PDB entry 3V0C | X-ray diffraction, 4.30 A resolution (low resolution: residue-level contacts below are approximate; hydrogen-bond / salt-bridge calls are withheld) | chain A

== Chain A ==
Protein: BoNT/A
Organism: Clostridium botulinum
Notes: fragment: Inactive full length BoNT/A1
Reference sequence: Q7B8V4 (Q7B8V4_CLOBO); numbering as in UniProt (aligned over 1-1296)
Chain sequence (1312 residues; numbered 1 to 1312; the number before each row is that of its first residue):
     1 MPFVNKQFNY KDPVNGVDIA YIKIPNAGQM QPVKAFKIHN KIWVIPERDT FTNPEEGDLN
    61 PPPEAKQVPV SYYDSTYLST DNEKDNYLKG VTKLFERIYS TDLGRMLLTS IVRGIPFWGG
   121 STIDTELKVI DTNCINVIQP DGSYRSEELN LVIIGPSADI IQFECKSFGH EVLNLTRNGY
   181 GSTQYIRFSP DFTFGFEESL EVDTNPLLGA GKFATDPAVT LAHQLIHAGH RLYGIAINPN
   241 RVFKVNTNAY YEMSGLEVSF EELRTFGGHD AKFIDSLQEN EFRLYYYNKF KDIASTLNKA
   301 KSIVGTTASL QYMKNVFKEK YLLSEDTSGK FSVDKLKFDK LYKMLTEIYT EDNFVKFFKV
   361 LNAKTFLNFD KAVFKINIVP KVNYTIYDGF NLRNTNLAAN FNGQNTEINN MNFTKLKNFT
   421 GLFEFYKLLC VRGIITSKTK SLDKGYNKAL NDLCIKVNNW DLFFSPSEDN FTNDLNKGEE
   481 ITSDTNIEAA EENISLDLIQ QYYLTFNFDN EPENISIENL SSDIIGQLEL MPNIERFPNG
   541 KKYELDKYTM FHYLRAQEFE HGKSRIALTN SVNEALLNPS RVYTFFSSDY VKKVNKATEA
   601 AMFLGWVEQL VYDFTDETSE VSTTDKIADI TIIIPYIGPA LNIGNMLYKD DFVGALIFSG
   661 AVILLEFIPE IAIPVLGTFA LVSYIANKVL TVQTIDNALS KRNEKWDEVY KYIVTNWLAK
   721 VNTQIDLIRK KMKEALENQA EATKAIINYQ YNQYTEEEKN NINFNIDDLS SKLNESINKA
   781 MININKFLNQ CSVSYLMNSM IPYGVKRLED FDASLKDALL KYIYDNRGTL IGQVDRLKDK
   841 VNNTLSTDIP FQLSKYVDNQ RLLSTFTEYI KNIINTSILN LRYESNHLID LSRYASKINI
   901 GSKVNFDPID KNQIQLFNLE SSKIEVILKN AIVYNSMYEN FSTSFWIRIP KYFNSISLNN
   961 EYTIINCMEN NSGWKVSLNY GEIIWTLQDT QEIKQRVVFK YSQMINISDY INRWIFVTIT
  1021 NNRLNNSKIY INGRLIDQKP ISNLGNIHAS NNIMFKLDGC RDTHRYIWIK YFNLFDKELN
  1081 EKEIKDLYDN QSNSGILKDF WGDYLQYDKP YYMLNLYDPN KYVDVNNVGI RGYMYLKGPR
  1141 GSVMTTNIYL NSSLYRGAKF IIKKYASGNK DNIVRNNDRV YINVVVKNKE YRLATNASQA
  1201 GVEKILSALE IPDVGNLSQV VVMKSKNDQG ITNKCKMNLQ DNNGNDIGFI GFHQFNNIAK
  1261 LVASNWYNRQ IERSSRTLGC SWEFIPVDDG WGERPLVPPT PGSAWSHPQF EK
Unresolved in the structure: 1, 433-450, 1297-1312
Sequence notes: engineered mutation Q224 (Glu in Q7B8V4), A363 (Arg in Q7B8V4), F366 (Tyr in Q7B8V4); conflict A1158 (Thr in Q7B8V4); expression tag (1297-1312)
Cystine bridges: C430-C454, C1235-C1280
Metal / ion sites: Zn2+: H223, E262
From the paper describing this entry:
  - mutagenesis - E224Q/R363A/Y366F: abolished catalytic activity (citing earlier work)
  - mutagenesis - E982A, D1037A, D1118A, D1171A: unchanged binding to NTNHA-A at pH 6.0
  - mutagenesis - E982A (Kd 279.5 nM), E982Q, D1037A, D1037N: increased binding to NTNHA-A at pH 7.5

== Summary ==
The Zn2+ site is built by H223 and E262. The paper reports that E982A, E982Q and D1037A, among others,
increase binding to NTNHA-A at pH 7.5; E224Q/R363A/Y366F abolish catalytic activity; 7 substitutions were
tested in all.
Chain A is BoNT/A (Clostridium botulinum); the structure, 4.3 angstrom crystal structure of an inactive BoNT/A
(E224Q/R363A/Y366F), was determined by X-ray diffraction, deposited together with 3V0B.
